PDB entry 8T0L | electron microscopy, 3.62 A resolution | chains J and F of the 8 polymer chains in the assembly

== Chain J ==
Molecule: DNA-directed RNA polymerase subunit beta'
Source organism: Escherichia coli
Notes: EC 2.7.7.6
UniProt: A0A369F490 (A0A369F490_ECOLX); residue numbers follow UniProt; this construct covers 16-1373
Amino-acid sequence (1358 residues; each row starts with the number of its first residue):
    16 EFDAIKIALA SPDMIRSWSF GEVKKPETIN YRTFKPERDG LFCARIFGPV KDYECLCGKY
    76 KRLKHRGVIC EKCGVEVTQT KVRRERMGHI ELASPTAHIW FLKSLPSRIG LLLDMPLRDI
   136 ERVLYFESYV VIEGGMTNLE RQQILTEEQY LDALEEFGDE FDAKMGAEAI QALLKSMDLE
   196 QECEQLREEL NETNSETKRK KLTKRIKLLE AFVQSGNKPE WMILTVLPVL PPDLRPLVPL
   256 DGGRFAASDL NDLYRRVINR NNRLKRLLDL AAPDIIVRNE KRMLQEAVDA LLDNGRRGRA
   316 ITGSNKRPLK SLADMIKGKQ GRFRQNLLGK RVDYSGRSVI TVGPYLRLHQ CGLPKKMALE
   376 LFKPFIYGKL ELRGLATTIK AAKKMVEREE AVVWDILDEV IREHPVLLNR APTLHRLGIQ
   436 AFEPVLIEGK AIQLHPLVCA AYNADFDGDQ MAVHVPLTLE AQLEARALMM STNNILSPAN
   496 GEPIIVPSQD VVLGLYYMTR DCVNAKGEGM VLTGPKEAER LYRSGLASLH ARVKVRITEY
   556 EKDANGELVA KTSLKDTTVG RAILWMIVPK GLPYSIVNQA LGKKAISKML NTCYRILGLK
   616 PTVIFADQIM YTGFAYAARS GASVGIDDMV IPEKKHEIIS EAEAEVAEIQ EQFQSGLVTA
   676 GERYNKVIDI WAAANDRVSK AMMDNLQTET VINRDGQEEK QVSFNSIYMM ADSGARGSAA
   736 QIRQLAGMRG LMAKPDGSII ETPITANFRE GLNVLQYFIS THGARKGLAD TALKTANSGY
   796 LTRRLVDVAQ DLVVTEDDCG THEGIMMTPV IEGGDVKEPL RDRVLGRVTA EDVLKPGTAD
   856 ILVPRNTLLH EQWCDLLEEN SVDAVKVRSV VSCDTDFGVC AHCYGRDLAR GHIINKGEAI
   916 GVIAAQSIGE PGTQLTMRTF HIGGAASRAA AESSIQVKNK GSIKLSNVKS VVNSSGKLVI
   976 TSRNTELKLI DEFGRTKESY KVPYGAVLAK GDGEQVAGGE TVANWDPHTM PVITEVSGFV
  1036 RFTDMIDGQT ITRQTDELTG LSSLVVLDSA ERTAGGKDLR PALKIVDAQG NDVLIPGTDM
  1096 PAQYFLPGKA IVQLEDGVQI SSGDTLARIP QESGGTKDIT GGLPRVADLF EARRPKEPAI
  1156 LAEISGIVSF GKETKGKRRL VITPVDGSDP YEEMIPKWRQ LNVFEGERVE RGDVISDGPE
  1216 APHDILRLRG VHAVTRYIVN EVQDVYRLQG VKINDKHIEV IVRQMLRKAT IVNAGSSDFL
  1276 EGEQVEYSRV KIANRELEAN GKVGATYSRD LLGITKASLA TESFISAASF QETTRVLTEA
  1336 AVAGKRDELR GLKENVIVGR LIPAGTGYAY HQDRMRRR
Not modelled in the structure: 933-947, 1126-1135
Differences from the reference sequence: conflict Ala262 (Thr in A0A369F490)
Bound ions: Zn2+ site 1: Cys70, Cys72, Cys85, Cys88; Mg2+: Asp460, Asp462, Asp464; Zn2+ site 2: Cys814, Cys888, Cys895, Cys898

== Chain F ==
Molecule: RNA polymerase-associated protein RapA
Source organism: Escherichia coli
Notes: EC 3.6.4.-
UniProt: B7MAI2 (RAPA_ECO45); numbering as in UniProt (aligned over 2-967)
Amino-acid sequence (966 residues; each row starts with the number of its first residue):
     2 PFTLGQRWIS DTESELGLGT VVAVDARTVT LLFPSTGENR LYARSDSPVT RVMFNPGDTI
    62 TSHDGWQMQV EEVKEENGLL TYIGTRLDTE ESGVALREVF LDSKLVFSKP QDRLFAGQID
   122 RMDRFALRYR ARKYSSEQFR MPASGLRGQR TSLIPHQLNI AHDVGRRHAP RVLLADEVGL
   182 GKTIEAGMIL HQQLLSGAAE RVLIIVPETL QHQWLVEMLR RFNLRFALFD DERYAEAQHD
   242 AYNPFDTEQL VICSLDFARR SKQRLEHLCE AEWDLLVVDE AHHLVWSEDA PSREYQAIEQ
   302 LAEHVPGVLL LTATPEQLGM ESHFARLRLL DPNRFHDFAQ FVEEQKNYRP VADAVAMLLA
   362 GNKLSNDELN MLGEMIGEQD IEPLLQAANS DSEDAQSARQ ELVSMLMDRH GASRVLFRNT
   422 RNGVKGAPKR ELHTIKLPLP TQYQTAIKVS GIMGARKSAE DRARDMLYPE RIYQEFEGDN
   482 ATWWNFDPRV EWLMGYLTSH RSQKVLVICA KAATALQLEQ VLREREGIRA AVFHEGMSII
   542 ERDRAAAWFA EEDTGAQVLL CSEIGSEGRN FQFASHMVMF DLPFNPDLLE QRIGALDRIG
   602 QAHDIQIHVP YLEKTAQSVL VRWYHEGLDA FEHTCPTGAT IYDSVYNDLI NYLASPDQTE
   662 GFDDLIKNCR EQHEALKAQL EQGADRLLEI HSNGGEKAQA LAESIEEQDD DTALIAFAMN
   722 LFDAIGINQD DRGDNMIVLT PSDHMLVPDF PGLSEDGITI TFDREVALAR EDAQFITWEH
   782 PLIRNGLDLI LSGDTGSSTI SLLKNKALPV GTLLVELIYV VEAQAPKQLQ LNRFLPPTPV
   842 RMLLDKNGNN LAAQVEFETF NRQLNAVNRH TGSKLVNAVQ QDVHAILQLG EAQIEKSARA
   902 LIDAARNEAD EKLSAELSRL EALRAVNPNI RDDELTAIES NRQQVMESLD QAGWRLDALR
   962 LIVVTH
Differences from the reference sequence: conflict Ala144 (Tyr in B7MAI2), Ala413 (Thr in B7MAI2), Ala428 (Phe in B7MAI2), Ala596 (Arg in B7MAI2), Ala640 (Arg in B7MAI2), Ala685 (Arg in B7MAI2), Ala714 (Asn in B7MAI2), Ala725 (Ile in B7MAI2)
Small-molecule neighbours:
  - ADP (adenosine-5'-diphosphate): Thr152, Ser153, Ile155, Gln158, Val179, Gly180, Leu181, Gly182, Lys183, Thr184, Ile185, Gln214, Glu218, Arg222, Asn571, Gln573, Arg599, Ile600, Leu769
  - aluminium fluoride (AF3): Val179, Gly180, Lys183, Thr184, Leu211, Glu281, Ala314, Gly569, Arg599

== Interface between chain J and chain F ==
Pairs across the interface (57; chain J residue first):
  Ser32(J) - Arg28(F)  hydrogen bond (backbone-side chain)
  Ser34(J) - Arg28(F)  hydrogen bond (backbone-side chain)
  Phe35(J) - Arg28(F)
  Glu42(J) - His240(F)
  Asn45(J) - Glu237(F)  hydrogen bond
  Arg47(J) - Leu229(F)  hydrogen bond (side chain-backbone)
  Arg47(J) - Glu237(F)
  Thr48(J) - Arg234(F)
  Lys50(J) - Glu237(F)  hydrogen bond (side chain-backbone)
  Lys50(J) - Ala238(F)
  Lys50(J) - Asp241(F)  salt bridge
  Glu52(J) - His240(F)
  Glu52(J) - Asp241(F)
  Arg53(J) - Asp241(F)  hydrogen bond (backbone-side chain)
  Lys66(J) - Pro752(F)  hydrogen bond (side chain-backbone)
  Asp67(J) - Asp750(F)
  Cys72(J) - Thr248(F)
  Cys72(J) - Gln250(F)
  Gly73(J) - Gln250(F)
  Lys74(J) - Arg202(F)
  Lys74(J) - Asp247(F)  hydrogen bond (side chain-backbone)
  Lys74(J) - Thr248(F)  hydrogen bond (side chain-backbone)
  Lys74(J) - Glu249(F)
  Lys74(J) - Gln250(F)  hydrogen bond
  Arg77(J) - Pro752(F)
  Arg77(J) - Asn786(F)  hydrogen bond
  Leu78(J) - Thr13(F)
  Leu78(J) - Asp789(F)
  Leu78(J) - Leu790(F)  hydrophobic
  Leu78(J) - Ser793(F)
  Lys79(J) - Thr13(F)
  Lys79(J) - Glu14(F)
  Lys79(J) - Asp789(F)
  His80(J) - Glu14(F)  salt bridge
  His80(J) - Arg41(F)
  Arg81(J) - Asp12(F)  salt bridge
  Arg81(J) - Tyr43(F)
  Arg81(J) - Asp47(F)
  Arg81(J) - Pro49(F)
  Gly82(J) - Tyr43(F)
  Gly82(J) - Ala44(F)  hydrogen bond (backbone-backbone)
  Gly82(J) - Pro49(F)
  Val83(J) - Leu42(F)
  Val83(J) - Tyr43(F)  hydrophobic
  Ile84(J) - Thr29(F)
  Ile84(J) - Leu42(F)  hydrogen bond (backbone-backbone)
  Ile84(J) - Tyr43(F)
  Ile84(J) - Ala44(F)
  Lys87(J) - Asp247(F)
  Lys87(J) - Thr248(F)
  Glu91(J) - Ala44(F)
  Thr93(J) - Asp47(F)
  Thr95(J) - Asp750(F)
  Thr393(J) - Asp724(F)  hydrogen bond
  Lys395(J) - Asn729(F)
  Lys395(J) - Ser743(F)  hydrogen bond
  Lys398(J) - Asn729(F)
Also at the interface, not in a pair above, chain J (37 interface residues in all): Arg31, Trp33, Lys40, Leu71, Tyr75, Gln94, Ile394
Also at the interface, not in a pair above, chain F (36 interface residues in all): Ser46, Asp231, Gly727, Ile728, His745

== Overview ==
The interface between chain J and chain F involves 37 residues on one side and 36 on the other; the contacts
include 15 hydrogen bonds and 3 salt bridges. Polar contacts include Lys50(J)-Asp241(F), His80(J)-Glu14(F) and
Arg81(J)-Asp12(F). Bound to chain F: ADP and aluminium fluoride.
Here chain J is DNA-directed RNA polymerase subunit beta' and chain F is RNA polymerase-associated protein
RapA, both from Escherichia coli. Entry 8T0L (E. coli Sw2/Snf2 ATPase RapA bound to both ADP-AlF3 and
reconstituted E. coli RNA polymerase post-termination ...) was determined by electron microscopy (same
publication as 8SZW, 8T00 and 8T02).
